8OOA - chains L and R of the 8 polymer chains in the assembly; structure by electron microscopy, 3.18 A resolution.

Chain L:
Molecule: DNA Strand 2
Sequence (226 nucleotides; row label = number of the first residue in the row; numbers below 1 keep their minus sign (DC-152 is residue -152)):
  -152 CGGTACCCGG GGATCCTCTA GAGTGGGAGC TCGGAACACT ATCCGACTGG CACCGGCAAG
   -92 GTCGCTGTTC AATACATGCA CAGGATGTAT ATATCTGACA CGTGCCTGGA GACTAGGGAG
   -32 TAATCCCCTT GGCGGTTAAA ACGCGGGGGA CAGCGCGTAC GTGCGTTTAA GCGGTGCTAG
    28 AGCTTGCTAC GACCAATTGA GCGGCCTCGG CACCGGGATT CTCCAG
Unresolved in the structure: -152 to -30, 73

Chain R:
Name: Histone H4
Source organism: Homo sapiens
Reference sequence: P62805 (H4_HUMAN); residues 1-102 here correspond to UniProt positions 2-103 (UniProt number = residue number + 1)
Sequence (102 residues; numbered 1 to 102; the number before each row is that of its first residue):
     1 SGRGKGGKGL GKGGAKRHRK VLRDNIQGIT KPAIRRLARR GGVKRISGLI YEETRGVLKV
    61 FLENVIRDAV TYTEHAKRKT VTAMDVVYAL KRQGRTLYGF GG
Unresolved in the structure: 1-22
Swiss-Prot annotation at these positions:
  - DNA-binding region: Lys16 to Lys20
  - modified residue: Ser1 (N-acetylserine), Arg3 (Asymmetric dimethylarginine), Lys5 (N6-(2-hydroxyisobutyryl)lysine), Lys8 (N6-(2-hydroxyisobutyryl)lysine), Lys12 (N6-(2-hydroxyisobutyryl)lysine), Lys16 (N6-(2-hydroxyisobutyryl)lysine), Lys20 (N6,N6,N6-trimethyllysine), Lys31 (N6-(2-hydroxyisobutyryl)lysine), Lys44 (N6-(2-hydroxyisobutyryl)lysine), Ser47 (Phosphoserine), Tyr51 (Phosphotyrosine), Lys59 (N6-(2-hydroxyisobutyryl)lysine), Lys77 (N6-(2-hydroxyisobutyryl)lysine), Lys79 (N6-(2-hydroxyisobutyryl)lysine), Thr80 (Phosphothreonine), Tyr88 (Phosphotyrosine), Lys91 (N6-(2-hydroxyisobutyryl)lysine)
  - cross-link (Glycyl lysine isopeptide (Lys-Gly)): Lys12 (interchain with G-Cter in SUMO2), Lys20 (interchain with G-Cter in SUMO2), Lys31 (interchain with G-Cter in SUMO2), Lys59 (interchain with G-Cter in SUMO2), Lys79 (interchain with G-Cter in SUMO2), Lys91 (interchain with G-Cter in SUMO2)

Interface between chain L and chain R:
Pairs across the interface - 8 pairs, chain L then chain R:
  DA-13(L) with Thr30(R), phosphate contact; Pro32(R), phosphate contact; Arg36(R), salt bridge to the phosphate
  DA-12(L) with Thr30(R), phosphate contact; Lys31(R), phosphate contact; Pro32(R), phosphate contact
  DG-4(L) with Arg45(R), sugar contact
  DA-3(L) with Arg45(R), sugar contact
Interface residues without a listed pair, chain L (5 interface residues in all): DT-24
Interface residues without a listed pair, chain R (7 interface residues in all): Ala33, Thr80

Overview:
The interface between chain L and chain R involves 5 residues on one side and 7 on the other, with 1 salt
bridge. The salt-bridged pair is DA-13(L)-Arg36(R). From UniProt: a DNA-binding region on chain R.
Chain L is DNA Strand 2 and chain R is Histone H4 (Homo sapiens); the structure, CryoEM Structure INO80core
Hexasome complex Hexasome refinement state1, was determined by electron microscopy together with 8OO7, 8OO9,
8OOC, 8OOF, 8OOP, 8OOR, 8OOS and 8OOT from the same study.
